Entry 4RLY (X-ray diffraction, 2.50 A resolution); this record covers chain A.

Chain A:
Name: Nav1.2 - AnkB chimera
From: Mus musculus
UniProtKB: chimeric construct of A9JQD3, Q01484: residues 1114-1132 from A9JQD3 (A9JQD3_MOUSE) positions 74-92 (UniProt number = residue number - 1040); residues 2028-2318 from Q01484 positions 28-318 (UniProt number = residue number - 2000)
Chain sequence (329 residues; numbered 1112 to 2327; 887 numbers in that range are skipped by the numbering (no residue carries them; nothing is unmodelled there); the number before each row is that of its first residue):
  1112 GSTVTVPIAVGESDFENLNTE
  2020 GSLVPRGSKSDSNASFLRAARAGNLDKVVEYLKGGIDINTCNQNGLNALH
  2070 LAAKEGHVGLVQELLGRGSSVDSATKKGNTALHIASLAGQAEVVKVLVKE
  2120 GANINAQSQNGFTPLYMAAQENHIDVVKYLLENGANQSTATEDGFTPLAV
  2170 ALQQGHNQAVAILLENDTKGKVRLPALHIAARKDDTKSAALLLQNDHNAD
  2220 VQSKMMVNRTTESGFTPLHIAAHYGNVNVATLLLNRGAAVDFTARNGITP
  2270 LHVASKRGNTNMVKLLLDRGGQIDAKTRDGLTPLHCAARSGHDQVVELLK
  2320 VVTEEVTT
Not modelled in the structure: 1112, 2020-2028, 2189-2191, 2218-2220, 2323-2327
Construct notes: expression tag (1112-1113, 2319-2327); linker (2020-2027)
From the paper describing this entry:
  - mutagenesis - T2094A, N2098E: decreased binding to Nav1.2ABD

In short:
The paper reports that T2094A and N2098E reduce binding to Nav1.2ABD.
Chain A is Nav1.2 - AnkB chimera (Mus musculus); the structure, Crystal Structure of AnkB Ankyrin Repeats
(R1-R9) in Complex with Nav1.2 Ankyrin Binding Domain, was determined by X-ray diffraction, deposited together
with 4RLV.
